1X18 - chains D and X of the 9 polymer chains in the assembly; structure by electron microscopy, 13.50 A resolution (very low resolution: no residue pairs are listed; an interface is given only as per-side residue counts).

== Chain D ==
Molecule: 24-nt RNA strand
Organism: Thermus thermophilus
Sequence (24 nucleotides; numbered 83 to 106; the number before each row is that of its first residue):
    83 UGUUGGGUUAAGUCCCGCAACGAG

== Chain X ==
Protein: GTP-binding protein era
Organism: Thermus thermophilus
Sequence (292 residues; each row starts with the number of its first residue):
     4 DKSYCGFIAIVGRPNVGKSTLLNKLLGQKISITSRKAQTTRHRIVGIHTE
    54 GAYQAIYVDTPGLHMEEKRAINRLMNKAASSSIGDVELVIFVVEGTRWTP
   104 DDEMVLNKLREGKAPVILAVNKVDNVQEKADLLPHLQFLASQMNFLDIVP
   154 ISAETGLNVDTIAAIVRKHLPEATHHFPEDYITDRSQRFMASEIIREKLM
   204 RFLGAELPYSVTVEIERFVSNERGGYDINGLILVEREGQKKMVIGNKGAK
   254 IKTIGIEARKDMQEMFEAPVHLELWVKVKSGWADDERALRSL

== How chain D and chain X interact ==
At this resolution (14 A) residue pairs are not listed: 4 residues of chain D and 7 of chain X lie at the interface.

== Overview ==
Chain D and chain X form an interface of 4 and 7 residues respectively.
Chain D is a 24-nt RNA strand and chain X is GTP-binding protein era, both from Thermus thermophilus; the
structure, Contact sites of ERA GTPase on the THERMUS THERMOPHILUS 30S SUBUNIT, was determined by electron
microscopy together with 1X1L from the same study.
